2SKC - chain A; structure by X-ray diffraction, 2.40 A resolution.

== Chain A ==
Protein: Pyridoxal phosphorylase B
From: Oryctolagus cuniculus
Notes: EC 2.4.1.1
UniProtKB: P00489 (PHS2_RABIT); residues 1-842 here correspond to UniProt positions 2-843 (UniProt number = residue number + 1)
Chain sequence (842 residues; numbered 1 to 842; the number before each row is that of its first residue):
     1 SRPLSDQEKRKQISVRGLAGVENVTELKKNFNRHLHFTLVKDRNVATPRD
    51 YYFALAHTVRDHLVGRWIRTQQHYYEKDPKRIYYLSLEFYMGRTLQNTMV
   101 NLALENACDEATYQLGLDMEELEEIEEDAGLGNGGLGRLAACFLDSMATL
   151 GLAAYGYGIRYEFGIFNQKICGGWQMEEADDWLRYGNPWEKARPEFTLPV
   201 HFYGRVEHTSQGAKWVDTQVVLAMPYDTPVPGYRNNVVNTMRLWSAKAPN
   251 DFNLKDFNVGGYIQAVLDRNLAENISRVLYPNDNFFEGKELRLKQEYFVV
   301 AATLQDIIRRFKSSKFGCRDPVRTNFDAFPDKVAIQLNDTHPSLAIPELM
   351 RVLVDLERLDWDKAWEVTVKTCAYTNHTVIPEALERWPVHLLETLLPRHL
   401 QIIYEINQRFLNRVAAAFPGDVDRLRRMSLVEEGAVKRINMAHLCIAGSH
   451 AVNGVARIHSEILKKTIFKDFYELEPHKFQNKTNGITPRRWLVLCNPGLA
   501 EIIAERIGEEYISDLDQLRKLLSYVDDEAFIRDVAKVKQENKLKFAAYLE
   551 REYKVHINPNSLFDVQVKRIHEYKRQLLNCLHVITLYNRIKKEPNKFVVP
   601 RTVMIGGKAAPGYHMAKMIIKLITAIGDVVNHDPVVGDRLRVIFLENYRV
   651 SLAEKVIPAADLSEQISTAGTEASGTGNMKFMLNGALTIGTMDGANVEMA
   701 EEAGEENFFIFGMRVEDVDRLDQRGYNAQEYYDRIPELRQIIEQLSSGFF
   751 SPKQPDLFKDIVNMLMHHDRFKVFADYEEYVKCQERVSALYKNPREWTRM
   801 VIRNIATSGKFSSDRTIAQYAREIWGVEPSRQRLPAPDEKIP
Unresolved in the structure: 1-12
Sequence notes: conflict Ala609 (Pro610 in P00489)
Covalent attachments: pyridoxal phosphate (PLP) linked to Lys680
Small-molecule neighbours:
  - fluoro-phosphite ion (FPO): Gly135, Lys568, Lys574, Gln665, Glu672, Gly675, Thr676, Gly677, Asn678
  - alpha-D-glucopyranose (GLC): Gly135, Leu136, Leu139, Asn284, His377, Val455, Asn484, Tyr573, Lys574, Glu672, Ala673, Ser674, Gly675, Thr676
  - inosinic acid (IMP): Asp42, Val45, Gln71, Gln72, Tyr75, Arg242, Arg309, Arg310
  - pyridoxal phosphate (PLP): Tyr90, Gly134, Gly135, Arg138, Trp491, Tyr648, Arg649, Val650, Ala653, Thr676, Gly677
Swiss-Prot annotation at these positions:
  - binding site (AMP): Asp42, Tyr75, Arg309 to Cys318
  - site: Cys108 (Involved in the association of subunits), Cys142 (Involved in the association of subunits), Tyr155 (Can be labeled by an AMP analog)
  - modified residue: Ser1 (N-acetylserine), Ser14 (Phosphoserine), Tyr203 (Phosphotyrosine), Tyr226 (Phosphotyrosine), Ser429 (Phosphoserine), Tyr472 (Phosphotyrosine), Ser513 (Phosphoserine), Lys680 (N6-(pyridoxal phosphate)lysine), Ser746 (Phosphoserine), Ser747 (Phosphoserine)

== In short ==
Ligands of chain A: alpha-D-glucopyranose, fluoro-phosphite ion and inosinic acid. Covalently linked pyridoxal
phosphate: at Lys680. From UniProt: 12 AMP-binding residues.
Chain A is Pyridoxal phosphorylase B (Oryctolagus cuniculus); the structure, Pyridoxal phosphorylase B in
complex with fluorophosphate, glucose and inosine-5'-monophosphate, was determined by X-ray diffraction,
deposited together with 2SKD and 2SKE.
